PDB entry 5DHA | X-ray diffraction, 2.95 A resolution | chains B and C of the 4 polymer chains in the assembly

[Chain B]
Molecule: Ran-specific GTPase-activating protein 1
Source organism: Saccharomyces cerevisiae
Notes: fragment: RanDB1
UniProt: P41920 (YRB1_YEAST); numbering as in UniProt (aligned over 62-201)
Chain sequence (143 residues; numbered 59 to 201; the number before each row is that of its first residue):
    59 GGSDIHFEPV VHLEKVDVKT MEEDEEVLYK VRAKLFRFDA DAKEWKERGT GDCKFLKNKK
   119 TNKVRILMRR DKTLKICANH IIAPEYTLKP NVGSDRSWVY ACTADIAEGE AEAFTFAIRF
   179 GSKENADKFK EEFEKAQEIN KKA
Not modelled in the structure: 59-64, 69-77, 201
Sequence notes: expression tag (59-61)

[Chain C]
Molecule: Exportin-1
Source organism: Saccharomyces cerevisiae (strain ATCC 204508 / S288c)
UniProt: P30822 (XPO1_YEAST); residue numbers follow UniProt; this construct covers 1-376, 414-1058
Chain sequence (1024 residues; row label = number of the first residue in the row; note: 37 numbers in that range are skipped by the numbering (no residue carries them; nothing is unmodelled there); numbers below 1 keep their minus sign (Gly-2 is residue -2)):
    -2 GGSMEGILDF SNDLDIALLD QVVSTFYQGS GVQQKQAQEI LTKFQDNPDA WQKADQILQF
    58 STNPQSKFIA LSILDKLITR KWKLLPNDHR IGIRNFVVGM IISMCQDDEV FKTQKNLINK
   118 SDLTLVQILK QEWPQNWPEF IPELIGSSSS SVNVCENNMI VLKLLSEEVF DFSAEQMTQA
   178 KALHLKNSMS KEFEQIFKLC FQVLEQGSSS SLIVATLESL LRYLHWIPYR YIYETNILEL
   238 LSTKFMTSPD TRAITLKCLT EVSNLKIPQD NDLIKRQTVL FFQNTLQQIA TSVMPVTADL
   298 KATYANANGN DQSFLQDLAM FLTTYLARNR ALLESDESLR ELLLNAHQYL IQLSKIEERE
   358 LFKTTLDYWH NLVADLFYE
   414 PLKKHIYEEI CSQLRLVIIE NMVRPEEDLV VENDEGEIVR EFVKESDTIQ LYKSEREVLV
   474 YLTHLNVIDT EEIMISKLAR QIDGSEWSWH NINTLSWAIG SISGTMSEDT EKRFVVTVIK
   534 DLLGLCEQKR GKDNKAVVAS DIMYVVGQYP RFLKAHWNFL RTVILKLFEF MHETHEGVQD
   594 MACDTFIKIV QKCKYHFVIQ QPRESEPFIQ TIIRDIQKTT ADLQPQQVHT FYKACGIIIS
   654 EERSVAERNR LLSDLMQLPN MAWDTIVEQS TANPTLLLDS ETVKIIANII KTNVAVCTSM
   714 GADFYPQLGH IYYNMLQLYR AVSSMISAQV AAEGLIATKT PKVRGLRTIK KEILKLVETY
   774 ISKARNLDDV VKVLVEPLLN AVLEDYMNNV PDARDAEVLN CMTTVVEKVG HMIPQGVILI
   834 LQSVFECTLD MINKDFTEYP EHRVEFYKLL KVINEKSFAA FLELPPAAFK LFVDAICWAF
   894 KHNNRDVEVN GLQIALDLVK NIERMGNVPF ANEFHKNYFF IFVSETFFVL TDSDHKSGFS
   954 KQALLLMKLI SLVYDNKISV PLYQEAEVPQ GTSNQVYLSQ YLANMLSNAF PHLTSEQIAS
  1014 FLSALTKQCK DLVVFKGTLR DFLVQIKEVG GDPTDYLFAE DKENA
Not modelled in the structure: -2 to -1, 439-460, 1053-1058
Sequence notes: expression tag (-2 to 0); engineered mutation Asp441 (Val in P30822), Gly537 (Asp in P30822), Cys539 (Thr in P30822), Glu540 (Val in P30822), Gln541 (Lys in P30822), Cys1022 (Tyr in P30822)
What the authors report for this chain:
  - mutagenesis - V441D/D537G/T539C/V540E/K541Q: increased binding to NES peptides (proposed by the authors, not directly observed)

[How chain B and chain C interact]
Contacting residue pairs - 8 pairs, chain B then chain C:
  Val150(B) - Ile749(C)  hydrophobic
  Val150(B) - Thr753(C)
  Val150(B) - Pro754(C)
  Gly151(B) - Lys752(C)
  Gly151(B) - Pro754(C)
  Gly151(B) - Arg757(C)  hydrogen bond (backbone-side chain)
  Ser152(B) - Pro754(C)
  Asp153(B) - Pro754(C)

[Summary]
The interface between chain B and chain C involves 4 residues on one side and 5 on the other; the contacts
include 1 hydrogen bond. The hydrogen-bonded pair is Gly151(B)-Arg757(C). The paper reports that
V441D/D537G/T539C/V540E/K541Q of chain C increase binding to NES peptides.
Here chain B is Ran-specific GTPase-activating protein 1 (Saccharomyces cerevisiae) and chain C is Exportin-1
(Saccharomyces cerevisiae (strain ATCC 204508 / S288c)). Entry 5DHA (Crystal Structure of CPEB4 NES Reverse
Mutant Peptide in complex with CRM1-Ran-RanBP1) was determined by X-ray diffraction (same publication as 5DH9,
5DHF, 5DI9 and 5DIF).
